7WUC - chain A; structure by X-ray diffraction, 2.10 A resolution.

# Chain A
Name: Lysozyme C
Organism: Gallus gallus
Notes: EC 3.2.1.17
UniProtKB: P00698 (LYSC_CHICK); residue numbers follow UniProt; this construct covers 19-147
Sequence (129 residues; numbered 19 to 147; the number before each row is that of its first residue):
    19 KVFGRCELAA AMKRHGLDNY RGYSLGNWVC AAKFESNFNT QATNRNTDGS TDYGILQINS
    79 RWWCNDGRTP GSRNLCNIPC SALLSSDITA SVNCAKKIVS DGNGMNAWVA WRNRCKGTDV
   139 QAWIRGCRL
Curated features (UniProtKB/Swiss-Prot):
  - active site: Glu53, Asp70
  - binding site (substrate): Asp119
Disulfides: Cys24-Cys145, Cys48-Cys133, Cys82-Cys98, Cys94-Cys112

# Overview
UniProt lists active-site residues Glu53 and Asp70 and substrate-binding residue Asp119.
Chain A is Lysozyme C (Gallus gallus); the structure, Room-temperature structure of lysozyme by serial
femtosecond crystallography (BITS), was determined by X-ray diffraction (same publication as 7WKR).
